3TAO - chains A and B; structure by X-ray diffraction, 1.45 A resolution.

Chain A (and B):
Molecule: Triosephosphate isomerase
Organism: Mycobacterium tuberculosis
Notes: EC 5.3.1.1; chain B of this document is another copy of the same molecule, construct and numbering; everything in this record applies to it too
UniProtKB: P66940 (TPIS_MYCTU); residue numbers follow UniProt; this construct covers 1-261
Amino-acid sequence (267 residues; numbered 1 to 267; the number before each row is that of its first residue):
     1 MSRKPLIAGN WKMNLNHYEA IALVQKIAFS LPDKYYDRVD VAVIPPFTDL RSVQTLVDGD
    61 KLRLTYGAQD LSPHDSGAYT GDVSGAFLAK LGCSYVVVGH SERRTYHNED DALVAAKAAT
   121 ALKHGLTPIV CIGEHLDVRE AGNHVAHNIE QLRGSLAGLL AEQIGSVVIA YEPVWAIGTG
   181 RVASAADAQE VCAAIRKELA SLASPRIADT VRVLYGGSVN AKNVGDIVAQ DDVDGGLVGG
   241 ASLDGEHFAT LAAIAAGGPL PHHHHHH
Unresolved in the structure: 1, 258-267 (chain B: 1, 260-267)
Sequence notes: expression tag (262-267)
Residues lining bound ligands:
  - phosphoglycolohydroxamic acid (PGH), molecule 1: Asn-10, Lys-12, His-100, Glu-102, Glu-172, Ala-176, Ile-177, Gly-178, Gly-216, Gly-217, Ser-218, Val-219, Leu-237, Val-238, Gly-239, Gly-240
  - phosphoglycolohydroxamic acid (PGH), molecule 2: His-17, Ile-21, Arg-51, Ser-52, Thr-55

How chain A and chain B interact:
Residue-residue contacts (91; chain A residue first):
  Asn-10(A) with Thr-80(B), hydrogen bond
  Lys-12(A) with Gly-77(B); Ala-78(B); Thr-80(B)
  Met-13(A) with Ser-72(B); His-74(B); Asp-75(B); Ser-76(B); Gly-77(B), hydrogen bond (backbone-backbone); Tyr-79(B); Asp-82(B); Val-83(B); Ser-84(B); Phe-87(B)
  Asn-14(A) with Ser-76(B); Gly-77(B); Phe-87(B)
  Leu-15(A) with Phe-87(B)
  Asn-16(A) with Phe-87(B); Lys-90(B)
  His-17(A) with Arg-51(B), hydrogen bond; Gln-54(B); Lys-90(B); Leu-91(B)
  Tyr-18(A) with Gln-54(B); Lys-90(B), hydrogen bond
  Pro-46(A) with Phe-87(B), hydrophobic
  Phe-47(A) with Phe-47(B), hydrophobic; Thr-48(B); Gly-81(B); Val-83(B), hydrophobic
  Thr-48(A) with Phe-47(B); Val-83(B); Phe-87(B); Leu-91(B)
  Arg-51(A) with His-17(B); Arg-51(B); Ser-52(B)
  Ser-52(A) with Arg-51(B)
  Gln-69(A) with Thr-80(B); Gly-81(B), hydrogen bond (side chain-backbone)
  Ser-72(A) with Met-13(B)
  His-74(A) with Met-13(B)
  Asp-75(A) with Met-13(B)
  Ser-76(A) with Met-13(B)
  Gly-77(A) with Lys-12(B); Met-13(B), hydrogen bond (backbone-backbone); Asn-14(B)
  Ala-78(A) with Lys-12(B); Glu-102(B); Tyr-106(B)
  Tyr-79(A) with Met-13(B); Glu-102(B), hydrogen bond (backbone-side chain); Tyr-106(B), hydrophobic
  Thr-80(A) with Asn-10(B), hydrogen bond; Lys-12(B); Gln-69(B); His-100(B); Glu-102(B), hydrogen bond; Arg-103(B), hydrogen bond (backbone-side chain)
  Gly-81(A) with Phe-47(B); Gln-69(B), hydrogen bond (backbone-side chain); Arg-103(B)
  Asp-82(A) with Met-13(B); Arg-103(B), salt bridge; His-107(B), salt bridge
  Val-83(A) with Met-13(B); Phe-47(B), hydrophobic; Thr-48(B)
  Ser-84(A) with Met-13(B)
  Phe-87(A) with Met-13(B); Asn-14(B); Leu-15(B); Asn-16(B); Pro-46(B), hydrophobic; Thr-48(B)
  Lys-90(A) with Asn-16(B); His-17(B); Tyr-18(B)
  Leu-91(A) with His-17(B); Thr-48(B)
  His-100(A) with Thr-80(B)
  Glu-102(A) with Ala-78(B); Tyr-79(B), hydrogen bond (side chain-backbone); Thr-80(B), hydrogen bond
  Arg-103(A) with Thr-80(B), hydrogen bond (side chain-backbone); Gly-81(B); Asp-82(B), salt bridge
  Tyr-106(A) with Ala-78(B); Tyr-79(B), hydrophobic
  His-107(A) with Asp-82(B), salt bridge
Also at the interface, not in a pair above, chain A (39 interface residues in all): Leu-50, Gln-54, Asp-70, Leu-88, Asn-108
Also at the interface, not in a pair above, chain B (39 interface residues in all): Leu-50, Asp-70, Leu-88, Asn-108

Summary:
The chain A/chain B interface involves 39 residues from each chain, with 14 hydrogen bonds and 4 salt bridges.
Polar contacts include Asp-82(A)/Arg-103(B), Asp-82(A)/His-107(B) and Asn-10(A)/Thr-80(B). Ligands of chain A:
phosphoglycolohydroxamic acid.
Both chains are Triosephosphate isomerase (Mycobacterium tuberculosis). Entry 3TAO (Structure of Mycobacterium
tuberculosis triosephosphate isomerase bound to phosphoglycolohydroxamate) was determined by X-ray
diffraction, deposited together with 3TA6.
